3CZL - chain A; structure by X-ray diffraction, 2.00 A resolution.

== Chain A ==
Name: sucrose hydrolase
Source organism: Xanthomonas axonopodis pv. glycines
Notes: EC 3.2.1.48
Reference sequence: Q6UVM5 (Q6UVM5_9XANT); residue numbers follow UniProt; this construct covers 1-644
Chain sequence (644 residues; row label = number of the first residue in the row):
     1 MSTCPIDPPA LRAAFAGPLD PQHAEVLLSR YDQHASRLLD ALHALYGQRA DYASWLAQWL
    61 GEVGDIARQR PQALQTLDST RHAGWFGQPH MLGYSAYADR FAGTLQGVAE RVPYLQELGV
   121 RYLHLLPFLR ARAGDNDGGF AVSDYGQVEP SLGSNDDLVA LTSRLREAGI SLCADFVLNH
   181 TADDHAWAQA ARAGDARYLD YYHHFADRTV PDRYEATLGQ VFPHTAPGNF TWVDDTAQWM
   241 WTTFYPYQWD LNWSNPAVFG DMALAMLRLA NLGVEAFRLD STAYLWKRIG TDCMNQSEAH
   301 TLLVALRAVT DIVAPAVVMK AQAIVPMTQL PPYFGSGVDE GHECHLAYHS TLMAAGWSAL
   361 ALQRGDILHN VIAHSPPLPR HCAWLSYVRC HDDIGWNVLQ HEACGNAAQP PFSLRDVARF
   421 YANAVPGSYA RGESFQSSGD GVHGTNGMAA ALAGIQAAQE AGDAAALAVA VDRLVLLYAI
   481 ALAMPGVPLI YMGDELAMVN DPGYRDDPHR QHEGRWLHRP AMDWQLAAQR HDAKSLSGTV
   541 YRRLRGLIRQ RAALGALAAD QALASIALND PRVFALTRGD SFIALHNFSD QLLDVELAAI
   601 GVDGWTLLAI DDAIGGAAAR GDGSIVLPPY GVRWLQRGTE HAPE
Unresolved in the structure: 1-5, 222-226, 437-441, 611-619, 637-644
Differences from the reference sequence: engineered mutation Gln322 (Glu in Q6UVM5)
Residues lining bound ligands: alpha-D-glucopyranose (GLC): Asp137, Phe140, His180, Phe244, Tyr245, Gln248, Arg278, Asp280, Ser281, Gln322, His391, Asp392, Arg515, Arg519

== Overview ==
Ligands of chain A: alpha-D-glucopyranose.
Chain A is sucrose hydrolase (Xanthomonas axonopodis pv. glycines); the structure, Crystal Structure Analysis
of Sucrose hydrolase(SUH) E322Q-glucose complex, was determined by X-ray diffraction together with 3CZE, 3CZG
and 3CZK from the same study.
